6LI1 - chain A; structure by X-ray diffraction, 2.90 A resolution.

== Chain A ==
Protein: Chimera of G-protein coupled receptor 52 and Flavodoxin
Source organism: Homo sapiens
UniProtKB: chimeric construct of Q9Y2T5, P00323: residues 17-236 from Q9Y2T5 (GPR52_HUMAN) positions 17-236 (same numbers); residues 1003-1148 from P00323 positions 3-148 (UniProt number = residue number - 1000); residues 265-341 from Q9Y2T5 (GPR52_HUMAN) positions 265-341 (same numbers)
Chain sequence (449 residues; each row starts with the number of its first residue):
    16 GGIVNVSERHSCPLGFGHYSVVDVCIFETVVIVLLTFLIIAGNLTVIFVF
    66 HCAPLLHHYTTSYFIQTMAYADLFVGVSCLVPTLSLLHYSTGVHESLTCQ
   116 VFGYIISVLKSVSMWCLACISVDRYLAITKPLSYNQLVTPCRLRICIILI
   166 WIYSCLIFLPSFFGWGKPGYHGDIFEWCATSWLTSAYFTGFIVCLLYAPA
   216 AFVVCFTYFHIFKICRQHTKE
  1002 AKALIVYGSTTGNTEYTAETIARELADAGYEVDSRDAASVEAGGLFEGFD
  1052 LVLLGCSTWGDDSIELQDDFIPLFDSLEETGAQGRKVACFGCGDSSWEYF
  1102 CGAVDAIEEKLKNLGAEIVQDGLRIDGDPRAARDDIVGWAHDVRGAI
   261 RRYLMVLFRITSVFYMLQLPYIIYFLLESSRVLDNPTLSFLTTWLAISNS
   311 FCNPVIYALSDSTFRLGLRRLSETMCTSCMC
Unresolved in the structure: 16-23
Construct notes: expression tag (16); engineered mutation W130 (Ala in Q9Y2T5), Q278 (Trp in Q9Y2T5), P314 (Cys in Q9Y2T5), A318 (Ser in Q9Y2T5), D321 (Asn in Q9Y2T5), T323 (Val in Q9Y2T5), W1098 (Tyr98 in P00323); linker (261-264, 1002)
Disulfide bonds: C27-C40, C114-C193
Ligand contacts: FMN (flavin mononucleotide): G1009, S1010, T1011, T1012, G1013, N1014, T1015, S1058, T1059, W1060, G1061, D1062, S1064, C1093, G1094, D1095, W1098, Y1100, F1101, C1102

== Overview ==
Bound to chain A: flavin mononucleotide.
Chain A is Chimera of G-protein coupled receptor 52 and Flavodoxin (Homo sapiens); the structure, Crystal
structure of GPR52 ligand free form with flavodoxin fusion, was determined by X-ray diffraction (same
publication as 6LI0, 6LI2 and 6LI3).
